6GFO - chains A and E of the 6 polymer chains in the assembly; structure by X-ray diffraction, 2.10 A resolution.

Chain A:
Protein: Glyceraldehyde-3-phosphate dehydrogenase
Source organism: Thermosynechococcus elongatus (strain BP-1)
Notes: EC 1.2.1.-
UniProt: Q8DIW5 (Q8DIW5_THEEB); numbering as in UniProt (aligned over 1-337)
Chain sequence (339 residues; numbered -1 to 337; the number before each row is that of its first residue; numbers below 1 keep their minus sign (Gly-1 is residue -1)):
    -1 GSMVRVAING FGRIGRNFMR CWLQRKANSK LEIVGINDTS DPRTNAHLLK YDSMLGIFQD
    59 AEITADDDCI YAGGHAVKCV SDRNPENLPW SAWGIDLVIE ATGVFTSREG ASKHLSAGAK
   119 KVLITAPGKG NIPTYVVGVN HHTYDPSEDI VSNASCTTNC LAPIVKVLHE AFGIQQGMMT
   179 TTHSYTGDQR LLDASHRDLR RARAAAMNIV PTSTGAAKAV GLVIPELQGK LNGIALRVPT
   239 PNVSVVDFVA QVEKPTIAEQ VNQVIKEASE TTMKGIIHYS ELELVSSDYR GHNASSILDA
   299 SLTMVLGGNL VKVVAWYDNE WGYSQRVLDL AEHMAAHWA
Unresolved in the structure: -1
Sequence notes: expression tag (-1 to 0)

Chain E:
Protein: CP12 polypeptide
Source organism: Thermosynechococcus elongatus (strain BP-1)
UniProt: Q8DHX3 (Q8DHX3_THEEB); residues 1-75 here = UniProt positions 1-75
Chain sequence (77 residues; row label = number of the first residue in the row; numbers below 1 keep their minus sign (Gly-1 is residue -1)):
    -1 GSMSNLEKQI EQAREEAHKI CDTEGATSGQ CAAAWDALEE LQAEAAHQRA EQQDHKTSFQ
    59 QYCDDNPDAA ECRIYDD
Unresolved in the structure: -1 to 0
Disulfide bonds: Cys19-Cys29, Cys61-Cys70
Sequence notes: expression tag (-1 to 0)

How chain A and chain E interact:
Pairs across the interface (5):
  Thr37(A) with Phe57(E)
  Ser38(A) with Phe57(E)
  Asp39(A) with Phe57(E)
  Ser79(A) with Ser56(E), hydrogen bond (backbone-side chain)
  Asn85(A) with Asn3(E)
Other interface residues (no listed pair), chain A (7 interface residues in all): Thr42, Arg81
Other interface residues (no listed pair), chain E (6 interface residues in all): Thr55, Tyr60, Glu69
Interface features reported in the paper:
  - interface residues, chain E: Thr55(E)

Overview:
7 residues of chain A face 6 of chain E across their interface, with 1 hydrogen bond. Its one hydrogen-bonded
contact is Ser79(A)-Ser56(E). From the paper: the interface residue Thr55(E).
Chain A is Glyceraldehyde-3-phosphate dehydrogenase and chain E is CP12 polypeptide, both from
Thermosynechococcus elongatus (strain BP-1); the structure, cyanobacterial GAPDH with full-length CP12, was
determined by X-ray diffraction (same publication as 6GFQ, 6GG7, 6GHL, 6GHR and 6GVE).
